Entry 8BA8 (electron microscopy, 3.40 A resolution); this record covers chains B and M of the 14 polymer chains in the assembly.

# Chain B (and M)
Molecule: Chaperonin GroEL
Source organism: Escherichia coli K-12
Notes: EC 5.6.1.7; chain M of this document is another copy of the same molecule, construct and numbering; everything in this record applies to it too
Reference sequence: P0A6F5 (CH60_ECOLI); numbering as in UniProt (aligned over 1-548)
Amino-acid sequence (548 residues; each row starts with the number of its first residue):
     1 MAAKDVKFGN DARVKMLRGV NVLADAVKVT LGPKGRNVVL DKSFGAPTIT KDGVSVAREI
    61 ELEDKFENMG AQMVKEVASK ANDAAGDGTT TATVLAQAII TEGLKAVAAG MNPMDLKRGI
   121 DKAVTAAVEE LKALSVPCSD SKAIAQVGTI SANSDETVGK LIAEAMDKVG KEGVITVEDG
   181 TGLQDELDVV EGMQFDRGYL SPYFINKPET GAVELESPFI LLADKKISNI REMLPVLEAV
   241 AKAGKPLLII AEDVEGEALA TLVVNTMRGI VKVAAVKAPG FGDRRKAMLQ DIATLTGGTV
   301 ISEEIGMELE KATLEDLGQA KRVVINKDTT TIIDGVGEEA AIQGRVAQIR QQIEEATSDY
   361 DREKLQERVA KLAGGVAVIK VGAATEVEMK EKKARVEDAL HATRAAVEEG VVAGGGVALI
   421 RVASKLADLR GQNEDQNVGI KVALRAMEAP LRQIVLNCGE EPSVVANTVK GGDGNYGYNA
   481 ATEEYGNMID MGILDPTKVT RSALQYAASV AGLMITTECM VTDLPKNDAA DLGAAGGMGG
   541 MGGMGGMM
Unresolved in the structure: 1, 527-548 (chain M: 1, 525-548)
Metal / ion sites: K+: T30, K51, T90 (together with ADP); Mg2+: D87 (together with ADP)
Ligand contacts: ADP: T30, L31, G32, P33, D87, G88, T89, T90, T91, I150, S151, G414, G415, G416, I454, Y478, N479, A480, A481, I493, D495
Reported in the primary citation:
  - binding site for the ligand ADP: D87
  - catalytic residues: D52, D398

# Interface between chain B and chain M
Contacting residue pairs - 4 pairs, chain B then chain M:
  K105(B) - M111(M)
  A108(B) - A109(M)  hydrophobic
  A109(B) - V438(M)  hydrophobic
  R445(B) - E434(M)  salt bridge
Interface residues without a listed pair, chain B (5 interface residues in all): V438
Interface residues without a listed pair, chain M (5 interface residues in all): G110

# In short
Chain B and chain M each contribute 5 residues to their interface; the contacts include 1 salt bridge. The
salt-bridged pair is R445(B)-E434(M). Bound to chain B: ADP. T30(B), K51(B) and T90(B) coordinate K+. From the
paper: catalytic residues D52(B) and D398(B); a binding site for the ligand ADP at D87(B).
Both chains are Chaperonin GroEL (Escherichia coli K-12). Entry 8BA8 (CryoEM structure of
GroEL-ADP.BeF3-Rubisco) was determined by electron microscopy, deposited together with 8BA9 and 8BA7.
